PDB entry 1SYS | X-ray diffraction, 2.40 A resolution | chains A and C of the 3 polymer chains in the assembly

Chain A:
Name: leukocyte antigen (HLA) class I molecule
Organism: Homo sapiens
Reference sequence: P30481 (1B44_HUMAN); residues 1-276 here correspond to UniProt positions 25-300 (UniProt number = residue number + 24)
Sequence (276 residues; row label = number of the first residue in the row):
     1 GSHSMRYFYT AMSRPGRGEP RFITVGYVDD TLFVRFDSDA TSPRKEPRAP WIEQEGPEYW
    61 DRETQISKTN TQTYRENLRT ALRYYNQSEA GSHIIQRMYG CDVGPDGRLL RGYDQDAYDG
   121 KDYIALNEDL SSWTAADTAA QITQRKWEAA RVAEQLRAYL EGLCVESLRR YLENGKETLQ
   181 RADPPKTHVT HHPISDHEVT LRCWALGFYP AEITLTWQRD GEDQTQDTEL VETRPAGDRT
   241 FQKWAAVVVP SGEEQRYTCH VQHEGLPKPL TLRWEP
Disulfide bonds: C101-C164, C203-C259
What the authors report for this chain:
  - specificity-determining residues: D116

Chain C:
Name: Sorting nexin 5
Reference sequence: Q9Y5X3 (SNX5_HUMAN); residues 1-9 here correspond to UniProt positions 257-265 (UniProt number = residue number + 256)
Sequence (9 residues; numbered 1 to 9; the number before each row is that of its first residue):
     1 EEPTVIKKY

Interface between chain A and chain C:
Pairs across the interface (44; chain A residue first):
  M5(A) with E1(C)
  Y7(A) with E1(C), hydrogen bond (side chain-backbone); E2(C)
  Y9(A) with E2(C), hydrogen bond
  T24(A) with E2(C)
  K45(A) with E2(C), salt bridge
  Y59(A) with E1(C)
  R62(A) with E1(C), salt bridge
  E63(A) with E1(C); E2(C), hydrogen bond (side chain-backbone)
  I66(A) with E2(C); P3(C)
  S67(A) with E2(C)
  T73(A) with K7(C)
  Y74(A) with K7(C)
  E76(A) with K8(C), salt bridge
  N77(A) with K7(C); K8(C); Y9(C)
  T80(A) with Y9(C)
  Y84(A) with Y9(C), hydrogen bond (side chain-backbone)
  I95(A) with Y9(C)
  R97(A) with K7(C)
  Y99(A) with E2(C), hydrogen bond; P3(C)
  D114(A) with K7(C), salt bridge
  D116(A) with K7(C), salt bridge; Y9(C), hydrogen bond
  Y123(A) with Y9(C), hydrophobic
  T143(A) with Y9(C), hydrogen bond (side chain-backbone)
  K146(A) with Y9(C), hydrogen bond (side chain-backbone)
  W147(A) with K7(C); K8(C), hydrogen bond (side chain-backbone); Y9(C), hydrophobic
  V152(A) with K7(C)
  Q155(A) with V5(C)
  L156(A) with V5(C), hydrophobic
  Y159(A) with E1(C), hydrogen bond (side chain-backbone); P3(C), hydrophobic
  L163(A) with E1(C); E2(C)
  S167(A) with E1(C)
  R170(A) with E1(C), salt bridge
  Y171(A) with E1(C), hydrogen bond (side chain-backbone)
Also at the interface, not in a pair above, chain A (34 interface residues in all): N70
Also at the interface, not in a pair above, chain C (8 interface residues in all): I6
The authors on this interface:
  - specific contacts: D116(A)-Y9(C) (hydrogen bond)

In short:
The interface between chain A and chain C involves 34 residues on one side and 8 on the other, with 11
hydrogen bonds and 6 salt bridges. Polar pairs include K45(A)-E2(C), R62(A)-E1(C) and E76(A)-K8(C). The paper
describes a hydrogen bond between D116(A) and Y9(C). The paper reports the specificity determinant D116(A).
Chain A is leukocyte antigen (HLA) class I molecule (Homo sapiens) and chain C is Sorting nexin 5; the
structure, Crystal structure of HLA, B*4403, and peptide EEPTVIKKY, was determined by X-ray diffraction
together with 1SYV from the same study.
